Entry 7BP1 (X-ray diffraction, 1.97 A resolution); this record covers chains A and D of the 4 polymer chains in the assembly.

== Chain A (and D) ==
Name: 2,3-dihydroxybenzoate decarboxylase
Organism: Fusarium oxysporum
Notes: chain D of this document is another copy of the same molecule, construct and numbering; everything in this record applies to it too
Reference sequence: A0A420U2F4 (A0A420U2F4_FUSOX); residues 2-337 here correspond to UniProt positions 1-336 (UniProt number = residue number - 1)
Chain sequence (343 residues; numbered 1 to 343; the number before each row is that of its first residue):
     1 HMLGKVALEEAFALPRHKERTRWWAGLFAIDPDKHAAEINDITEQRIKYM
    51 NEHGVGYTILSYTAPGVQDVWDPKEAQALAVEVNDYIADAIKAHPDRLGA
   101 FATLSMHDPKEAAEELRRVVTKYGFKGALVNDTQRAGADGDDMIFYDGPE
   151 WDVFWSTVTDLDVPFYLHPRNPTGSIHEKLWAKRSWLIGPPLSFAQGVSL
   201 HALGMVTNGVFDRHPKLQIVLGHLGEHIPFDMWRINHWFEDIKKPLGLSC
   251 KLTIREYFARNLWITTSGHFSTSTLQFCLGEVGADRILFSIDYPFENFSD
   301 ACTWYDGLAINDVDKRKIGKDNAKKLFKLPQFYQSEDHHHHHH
Not modelled in the structure: 1, 338-343 (chain D: 1, 333-343)
Construct notes: expression tag (1, 338-343)
Small-molecule neighbours: catechol (CAQ): Glu9, Trp24, Phe28, Ala64, His168, Pro190, Phe194, Asp292, Phe295

== Interface between chain A and chain D ==
Pairs across the interface - 128 pairs, chain A then chain D:
  Gly26(A) with Leu246(D)
  Leu27(A) with Leu246(D)
  Phe28(A) with Trp238(D); Ile242(D)
  Ala29(A) with Leu246(D)
  Ile30(A) with Asp241(D); Ile242(D), hydrophobic; Pro245(D), hydrophobic
  Asp141(A) with Lys179(D), salt bridge
  Asp142(A) with Lys179(D), salt bridge
  Met143(A) with Lys179(D); Leu180(D), hydrophobic
  Phe145(A) with Lys179(D); Arg184(D)
  Asp147(A) with Arg184(D), salt bridge
  Ser175(A) with Lys179(D)
  Ile176(A) with Ile176(D), hydrophobic; Lys179(D)
  Lys179(A) with Asp141(D), salt bridge; Asp142(D), salt bridge; Phe145(D)
  Leu180(A) with Met143(D), hydrophobic; Ile176(D), hydrophobic; Leu200(D)
  Trp181(A) with Leu200(D), hydrophobic
  Lys183(A) with Asn208(D), hydrogen bond (backbone-side chain)
  Arg184(A) with Phe145(D); Asp147(D), salt bridge; Leu200(D); Asn208(D)
  Trp186(A) with Lys243(D), hydrogen bond (backbone-side chain); Leu246(D); Gly247(D); Leu248(D)
  Leu187(A) with Leu200(D); Leu203(D), hydrophobic; Gly204(D); Thr207(D); Phe239(D), hydrophobic
  Ile188(A) with Lys243(D), hydrogen bond (backbone-side chain)
  Pro190(A) with Arg234(D); Trp238(D)
  Pro191(A) with Ile235(D); Phe239(D), hydrophobic
  Leu192(A) with Ser199(D); Leu200(D), hydrophobic; Leu203(D), hydrophobic
  Gln196(A) with Gln196(D), hydrogen bond (backbone-side chain); Ser199(D), hydrogen bond
  Ser199(A) with Leu192(D); Gln196(D), hydrogen bond
  Leu200(A) with Leu180(D); Trp181(D), hydrophobic; Arg184(D); Leu187(D); Leu192(D), hydrophobic
  Leu203(A) with Leu187(D), hydrophobic
  Gly204(A) with Leu187(D)
  Thr207(A) with Leu187(D)
  Asn208(A) with Lys183(D), hydrogen bond (side chain-backbone); Arg184(D)
  His223(A) with Arg234(D)
  Leu224(A) with Phe230(D)
  His227(A) with His227(D), hydrogen bond; Phe230(D); Asp231(D), salt bridge
  Pro229(A) with Phe230(D), hydrophobic
  Phe230(A) with Leu224(D); His227(D); Pro229(D), hydrophobic; Phe230(D), hydrophobic; His269(D), hydrogen bond (backbone-side chain); Thr274(D), hydrogen bond (backbone-side chain); Phe277(D), hydrophobic; Cys278(D), hydrophobic
  Asp231(A) with His227(D), salt bridge; His269(D), salt bridge
  Trp233(A) with Gly268(D); His269(D); Phe270(D); Ser271(D)
  Arg234(A) with Pro190(D); His223(D); Gly268(D), hydrogen bond (side chain-backbone); His269(D)
  Ile235(A) with Pro191(D)
  His237(A) with Glu296(D), salt bridge
  Trp238(A) with Phe28(D); Pro190(D); Glu296(D), hydrogen bond
  Phe239(A) with Trp186(D); Leu187(D), hydrophobic; Pro191(D), hydrophobic
  Asp241(A) with Ile30(D)
  Ile242(A) with Phe28(D); Ile30(D)
  Lys243(A) with Leu27(D); Trp186(D), hydrogen bond (side chain-backbone); Ile188(D), hydrogen bond (side chain-backbone)
  Pro245(A) with Ile30(D), hydrophobic
  Leu246(A) with Gly26(D); Leu27(D); Ala29(D); Trp186(D)
  Gly247(A) with Trp186(D)
  Leu248(A) with Trp186(D)
  Gly268(A) with Trp233(D); Arg234(D), hydrogen bond (backbone-side chain)
  His269(A) with Phe230(D), hydrogen bond (side chain-backbone); Asp231(D), salt bridge; Trp233(D); Arg234(D)
  Phe270(A) with Trp233(D), hydrogen bond (backbone-side chain)
  Ser271(A) with Trp233(D); Glu281(D)
  Ser273(A) with Phe277(D); Glu281(D), hydrogen bond
  Thr274(A) with Phe230(D), hydrogen bond (side chain-backbone); Phe277(D)
  Phe277(A) with Phe230(D), hydrophobic; Ser273(D); Thr274(D); Phe277(D), hydrophobic
  Cys278(A) with Phe230(D), hydrophobic
  Glu281(A) with Ser271(D); Ser273(D), hydrogen bond
  Glu296(A) with His237(D), salt bridge; Trp238(D), hydrogen bond
Also at the interface, not in a pair above, chain A (63 interface residues in all): Ser185, Ser267, Phe295, Asp300
Also at the interface, not in a pair above, chain D (65 interface residues in all): Ser175, Ser185, Phe194, Ala195, Ser267, Phe295, Asp300

== In short ==
63 residues of chain A face 65 of chain D across their interface; the contacts include 21 hydrogen bonds and
12 salt bridges. Polar pairs include Asp141(A)-Lys179(D), Asp142(A)-Lys179(D) and Asp147(A)-Arg184(D). Ligands
of chain A: catechol.
Both chains are 2,3-dihydroxybenzoate decarboxylase (Fusarium oxysporum). Entry 7BP1 (Crystal structure of 2,
3-dihydroxybenzoic acid decarboxylase from Fusarium oxysporum in complex with Catechol) was determined by
X-ray diffraction, deposited together with 6M53 and 7BPC.
